Entry 7OW4 (X-ray diffraction, 1.81 A resolution); this record covers chains A and B of the 3 polymer chains in the assembly.

# Chain A
Name: MHC class I antigen
Source organism: Homo sapiens
UniProt: A0A583ZB34 (A0A583ZB34_HUMAN); residues 1-275 here correspond to UniProt positions 25-299 (UniProt number = residue number + 24)
Chain sequence (276 residues; row label = number of the first residue in the row):
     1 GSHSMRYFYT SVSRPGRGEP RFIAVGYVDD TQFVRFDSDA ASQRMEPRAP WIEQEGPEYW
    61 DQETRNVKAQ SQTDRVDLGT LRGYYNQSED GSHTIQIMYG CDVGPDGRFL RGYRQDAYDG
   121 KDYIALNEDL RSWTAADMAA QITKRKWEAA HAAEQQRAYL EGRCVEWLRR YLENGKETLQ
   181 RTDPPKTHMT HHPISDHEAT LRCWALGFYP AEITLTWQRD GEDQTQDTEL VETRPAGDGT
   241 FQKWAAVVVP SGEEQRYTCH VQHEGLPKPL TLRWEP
Sequence notes: expression tag (276)
Disulfide bonds: Cys-101/Cys-164, Cys-203/Cys-259

# Chain B
Name: Beta-2-microglobulin
Source organism: Homo sapiens
UniProt: P61769 (B2MG_HUMAN); residues 1-99 here correspond to UniProt positions 21-119 (UniProt number = residue number + 20)
Chain sequence (100 residues; row label = number of the first residue in the row; numbering starts at 0):
     0 MIQRTPKIQV YSRHPAENGK SNFLNCYVSG FHPSDIEVDL LKNGERIEKV EHSDLSFSKD
    60 WSFYLLYYTE FTPTEKDEYA CRVNHVTLSQ PKIVKWDRDM
Sequence notes: initiating methionine (0)
Swiss-Prot annotation at these positions:
  - modified residue: Gln-2 (Pyrrolidone carboxylic acid)
  - glycosylation: Ile-1 (N-linked (Glc) (glycation) isoleucine), Lys-19 (N-linked (Glc) (glycation) lysine), Lys-41 (N-linked (Glc) (glycation) lysine), Lys-48 (N-linked (Glc) (glycation) lysine), Lys-58 (N-linked (Glc) (glycation) lysine), Lys-91 (N-linked (Glc) (glycation) lysine), Lys-94 (N-linked (Glc) (glycation) lysine)
Disulfide bonds: Cys-25/Cys-80

# Chain A / chain B interface
Pairs across the interface (57):
  Phe-8(A) with Ser-55(B); Phe-56(B), hydrophobic
  Tyr-9(A) with Phe-56(B)
  Thr-10(A) with Phe-56(B); Phe-62(B)
  Val-12(A) with Ser-33(B)
  Ile-23(A) with Leu-54(B)
  Val-25(A) with Asp-53(B); Leu-54(B); Ser-55(B)
  Tyr-27(A) with Ser-55(B); Tyr-63(B), hydrogen bond
  Gln-32(A) with Asp-53(B), hydrogen bond
  Arg-35(A) with Asp-53(B), salt bridge
  Arg-48(A) with Asp-53(B), salt bridge
  His-93(A) with Met-0(B)
  Gln-96(A) with His-31(B), hydrogen bond; Phe-56(B); Trp-60(B), hydrogen bond (side chain-backbone); Phe-62(B)
  Ile-97(A) with Phe-56(B)
  Gln-115(A) with Trp-60(B)
  Asp-116(A) with Trp-60(B)
  Ala-117(A) with Trp-60(B), hydrophobic
  Asp-119(A) with Met-0(B); Ile-1(B); His-31(B)
  Gly-120(A) with Ile-1(B); His-31(B); Trp-60(B)
  Lys-121(A) with Ile-1(B)
  Asp-122(A) with Trp-60(B), hydrogen bond
  Thr-190(A) with Asp-98(B), hydrogen bond
  His-192(A) with Asp-98(B), salt bridge
  Arg-202(A) with Asp-98(B), salt bridge
  Trp-204(A) with Asp-98(B), hydrogen bond; Met-99(B)
  Val-231(A) with Gln-8(B)
  Glu-232(A) with Lys-6(B); Gln-8(B), hydrogen bond (backbone-side chain)
  Thr-233(A) with Tyr-26(B)
  Arg-234(A) with Gln-8(B), hydrogen bond; Tyr-10(B); Tyr-26(B); Met-99(B), hydrogen bond (side chain-backbone)
  Pro-235(A) with Tyr-10(B), hydrogen bond (backbone-side chain); Tyr-26(B)
  Ala-236(A) with Arg-12(B), hydrogen bond (backbone-side chain); Asn-24(B), hydrogen bond (backbone-side chain)
  Gly-237(A) with Arg-12(B), hydrogen bond (backbone-side chain); Leu-65(B)
  Asp-238(A) with Arg-12(B); His-13(B), salt bridge
  Gln-242(A) with Tyr-10(B); Ser-11(B); Arg-12(B), hydrogen bond (side chain-backbone)
  Trp-244(A) with Met-99(B), hydrogen bond (side chain-backbone)
Other interface residues (no listed pair), chain A (38 interface residues in all): Ser-92, Thr-94, Met-98, Leu-206
Other interface residues (no listed pair), chain B (24 interface residues in all): Pro-14, Asp-59

# Overview
Chain A and chain B form an interface of 38 and 24 residues respectively, with 16 hydrogen bonds and 5 salt
bridges. Polar pairs include Arg-35(A)/Asp-53(B), Arg-48(A)/Asp-53(B) and His-192(A)/Asp-98(B).
Here chain A is MHC class I antigen and chain B is Beta-2-microglobulin, both from Homo sapiens. Entry 7OW4
(Crystal structure of HLA-A*11:01 in complex with KRAS G12D peptide (VVVGADGVGK)) was determined by X-ray
diffraction together with 7OW3, 7OW5, 7OW6 and 7PB2 from the same study.
